Entry 6CD2 (X-ray diffraction, 3.70 A resolution); this record covers chains A and C of the 3 polymer chains in the assembly.

[Chain A]
Protein: Chaperone protein PapD
From: Escherichia coli
UniProtKB: P15319 (PAPD_ECOLX); residues 1-215 here correspond to UniProt positions 22-236 (UniProt number = residue number + 21)
Sequence (221 residues; row label = number of the first residue in the row):
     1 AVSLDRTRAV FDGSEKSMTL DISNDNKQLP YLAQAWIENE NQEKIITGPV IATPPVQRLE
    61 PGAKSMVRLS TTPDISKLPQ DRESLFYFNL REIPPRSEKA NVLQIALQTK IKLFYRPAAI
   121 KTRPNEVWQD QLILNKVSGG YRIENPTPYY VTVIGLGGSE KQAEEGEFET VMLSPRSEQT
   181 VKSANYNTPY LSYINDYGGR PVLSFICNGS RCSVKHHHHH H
Disordered / not traced: 216-221
Construct notes: expression tag (216-221)
Disulfides: C207-C212

[Chain C]
Protein: Outer membrane usher protein PapC
From: Escherichia coli
Sequence (757 residues; each row starts with the number of its first residue; note: 64 numbers in that range are skipped by the numbering (no residue carries them; nothing is unmodelled there); X marks 133 residues of unknown identity (built as UNK)):
     1 VEFNTDVLDA ADKKNIDFTR FSEAGYVLPG XXXXXXXXXX XXXXXXXXXX XXXX
    67 XXXXXXXXXX XXXXXXXXXX XXXXXXXXXX XXXXXXXXXX XXXXXXXXXX XXXXXXXXXX
   127 XXXXXXXLPP SRWDDGIPGL MLDYNLNGTV SRNYQGGDSH QFSYNGTVGG NLGPWRLRAD
   187 YQGSQEQSRY NGEKTTNRNF TWSRFYLFRA IPRWRANLTL GENNINSDIF RSWSYTGASL
   247 ESDDRMLPPR LRGYAPQITG IAETNARVVV SQQGRVLYDS MVPAGPFSIQ DLDSSVRGRL
   307 DVEVIEQNGR KKTFQVDTAS VPYLTRPGQV RYKLVSGRSR GYGHETEGPV FATGEASWGL
   367 SNQWSLYGGA VLAGDYNALA AGAGWDLGVP GTLSADITQS VARIEGERTF QGKSWRLSYS
   427 KRFDNADADI TFAGYRFSER NYMTMEQYLN ARYRNDYSSR EKEMYTVTLN KNVADWNTSF
   487 NLQYSRQTYW DIRKTDYYTV SVNRYFNVFG LQGVAVGLSA SRSKYLGRDN DSAYLRISVP
   547 LGTGTASYSG SMSNDRYVNM AGYTDTFNDG LDSYSLNAGL NSGGGLTSQR QINAYYSHRS
   607 PLANLSANIA SLQKGYTSFG VSASGGA
   651 XXXXXXXXXX XX
   672 XXXXXXXXXX XXXXXX
   714 XXXXXXXXXX XXXXGKRLFA ILRLADGSQP PFGASVTSEK GRELGMVADE GLAWLSGVTP
   774 GETLSVNWDG KIQCQVNVPE TAISDQQLLL PCTPQKLVPR GSHHHHHH
Disordered / not traced: 249-251, 348-354, 431-434, 589-591, 809-821
Disulfides: C787-C805
From the paper describing this entry:
  - mutagenesis - F745A: unchanged binding to PapDG
  - mutagenesis - F745A: decreased catalytic activity on DSE between PapG and PapF

[Chain A / chain C interface]
Residue-residue contacts (42; chain A residue first):
  P30(A) with F3(C)
  Y31(A) with F3(C), hydrophobic
  L32(A) with F3(C), hydrophobic; F18(C), hydrophobic; S22(C)
  Q34(A) with L8(C); D9(C), hydrogen bond (side chain-backbone)
  W36(A) with D9(C)
  K44(A) with D9(C), salt bridge; D762(C), salt bridge
  I46(A) with L765(C)
  T47(A) with Q800(C)
  T53(A) with W767(C)
  P55(A) with M759(C), hydrophobic
  V56(A) with M759(C)
  R58(A) with F3(C); S22(C); E23(C); A24(C)
  R68(A) with R730(C); W767(C)
  T71(A) with R730(C), hydrogen bond (backbone-side chain)
  P73(A) with D798(C)
  R91(A) with L8(C); D9(C)
  E92(A) with V7(C)
  I93(A) with F3(C); N4(C); V7(C); L8(C), hydrophobic; F18(C), hydrophobic
  P94(A) with F3(C); N4(C), hydrogen bond (backbone-backbone); V7(C)
  P95(A) with E2(C); F3(C)
  R96(A) with E2(C), hydrogen bond (backbone-backbone); F3(C), hydrogen bond (side chain-backbone); N4(C); T5(C)
  Q104(A) with N4(C), hydrogen bond
  A106(A) with V7(C), hydrophobic
Also at the interface, not in a pair above, chain A (26 interface residues in all): I51, S70, T72
Also at the interface, not in a pair above, chain C (24 interface residues in all): V1, D6, A10, G25, F732, A761
The authors on this interface:
  - pairs named by the authors: P30(A)-F3(C) (hydrophobic contact), L32(A)-F3(C) (hydrophobic contact), K44(A)-D762(C) (salt bridge), P95(A)-F3(C) (hydrophobic contact), F3(C)-I93(A) (hydrophobic contact)

[In short]
26 residues of chain A face 24 of chain C across their interface, with 6 hydrogen bonds and 2 salt bridges.
Among the polar pairs are K44(A)-D9(C), K44(A)-D762(C) and Q34(A)-D9(C). The authors report hydrophobic
contacts between P30(A) and F3(C), L32(A) and F3(C) and P95(A) and F3(C) among others; a salt bridge between
K44(A) and D762(C). The paper reports that F745A of chain C reduces catalytic activity on DSE between PapG and
PapF; F745A of chain C leaves binding to PapDG unchanged.
Here chain A is Chaperone protein PapD and chain C is Outer membrane usher protein PapC, both from Escherichia
coli. Entry 6CD2 (Crystal structure of the PapC usher bound to the chaperone-adhesin PapD-PapG) was determined
by X-ray diffraction.
